3J6H - chains B and K of the 3 polymer chains in the assembly; structure by electron microscopy, 8.10 A resolution (very low resolution: no residue pairs are listed; an interface is given only as per-side residue counts).

# Chain B
Name: Tubulin beta chain
From: Sus scrofa
Reference sequence: P02554 (TBB_PIG); the author numbering skips numbers that UniProt does not, so the offset changes along the chain: 2-44 = UniProt 2-44; 47-360 = UniProt 45-358; 369-437 = UniProt 359-427
Sequence (426 residues; row label = number of the first residue in the row; note: 10 numbers in that range are skipped by the numbering (no residue carries them; nothing is unmodelled there)):
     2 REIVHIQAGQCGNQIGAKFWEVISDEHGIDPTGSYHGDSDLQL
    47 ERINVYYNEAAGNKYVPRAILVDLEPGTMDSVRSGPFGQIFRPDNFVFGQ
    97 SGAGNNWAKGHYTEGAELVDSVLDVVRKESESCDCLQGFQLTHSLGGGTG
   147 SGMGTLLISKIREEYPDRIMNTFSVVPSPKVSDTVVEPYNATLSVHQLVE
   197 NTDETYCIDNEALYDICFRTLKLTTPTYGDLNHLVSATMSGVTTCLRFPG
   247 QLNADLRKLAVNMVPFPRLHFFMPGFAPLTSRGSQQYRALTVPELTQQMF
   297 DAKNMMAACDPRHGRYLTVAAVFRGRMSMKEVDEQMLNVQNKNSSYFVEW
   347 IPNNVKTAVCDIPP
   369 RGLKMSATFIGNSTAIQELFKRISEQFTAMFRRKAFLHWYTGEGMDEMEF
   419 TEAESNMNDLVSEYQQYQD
UniProt features mapped onto this chain:
  - binding site (GTP): Gln11, Glu71, Ser140, Gly144, Thr145, Gly146, Asn206, Asn228
  - binding site (Mg(2+)): Glu71
  - modified residue: Ser40 (Phosphoserine), Lys60 (N6-acetyllysine), Ser174 (Phosphoserine), Thr287 (Phosphothreonine), Thr292 (Phosphothreonine), Arg320 (Omega-N-methylarginine)
  - cross-link (Glycyl lysine isopeptide (Lys-Gly)): Lys60 (interchain with G-Cter in ubiquitin), Lys326 (interchain with G-Cter in ubiquitin)
Small-molecule neighbours: phosphomethylphosphonic acid guanylate ester (G2P): Ala9, Gly10, Gln11, Cys12, Gly13, Gln15, Ile16, Asp69, Glu71, Thr74, Ala99, Gly100, Ser140, Gly142, Gly143, Gly144, Thr145, Gly146, Val171, Asp179, Thr180, Glu183, Asn206, Leu209, Tyr224, Leu227, Asn228

# Chain K
Name: Kinesin heavy chain isoform 5C
From: Mus musculus
Reference sequence: P28738 (KIF5C_MOUSE); residue numbers follow UniProt; this construct covers 1-345
Sequence (352 residues; row label = number of the first residue in the row):
     1 MADPAECSIKVMCRFRPLNEAEILRGDKFIPKFKGEETVVIGQGKPYVFD
    51 RVLPPNTTQEQVYNACAKQIVKDVLEGYNGTIFAYGQTSSGKTHTMEGKL
   101 HDPQLMGIIPRIAHDIFDHIYSMDENLEFHIKVSYFEIYLDKIRDLLDVS
   151 KTNLAVHEDKNRVPYVKGCTERFVSSPEEVMDVIDEGKANRHVAVTNMNE
   201 HSSRSHSIFLINIKQENVETEKKLSGKLYLVDLAGSEKVSKTGAEGAVLD
   251 EAKNINKSLSALGNVISALAEGTKTHVPYRDSKMTRILQDSLGGNCRTTI
   301 VICCSPSVFNEAETKSTLMFGQRAKTIKNTVSVNLELTAEEWKKKHHHHH
   351 HH
Disordered / not traced: 1-4, 146-176, 239-256, 331-352
Sequence notes: expression tag (346-352)
UniProt features mapped onto this chain:
  - binding site (ATP): Gln87, Ser89, Ser90, Gly91, Lys92, Thr93, His94, Lys99
From the paper describing this entry:
  - conformationally variable residues (helix shift): Pro177 to Ser205

# Interface between chain B and chain K
At this resolution (8 A) residue pairs are not listed: 16 residues of chain B and 10 of chain K lie at the interface.

# In short
Chain B and chain K form an interface of 16 and 10 residues respectively. Ligands of chain B:
phosphomethylphosphonic acid guanylate ester. UniProt lists 8 GTP-binding residues and Mg2+-binding residue
Glu71(B) on chain B; 8 ATP-binding residues on chain K. The paper reports conformational variability at
Pro177(K).
Here chain B is Tubulin beta chain (Sus scrofa) and chain K is Kinesin heavy chain isoform 5C (Mus musculus).
Entry 3J6H (Nucleotide-free Kinesin motor domain complexed with GMPCPP-microtubule) was determined by electron
microscopy, deposited together with 3WRD and 3X2T.
